PDB entry 1M8W | X-ray diffraction, 2.20 A resolution | chains C and A of the 3 polymer chains in the assembly

Chain C:
Molecule: 8-nt RNA strand
Sequence (8 nucleotides; row label = number of the first residue in the row):
    12 UUGUAUAU

Chain A:
Protein: Pumilio 1
From: Homo sapiens
Notes: fragment: Pumilio-homology domain, Residues 828-1176
UniProt: Q14671 (PUM1_HUMAN); residues 828-1176 here = UniProt positions 828-1176
Chain sequence (349 residues; each row starts with the number of its first residue):
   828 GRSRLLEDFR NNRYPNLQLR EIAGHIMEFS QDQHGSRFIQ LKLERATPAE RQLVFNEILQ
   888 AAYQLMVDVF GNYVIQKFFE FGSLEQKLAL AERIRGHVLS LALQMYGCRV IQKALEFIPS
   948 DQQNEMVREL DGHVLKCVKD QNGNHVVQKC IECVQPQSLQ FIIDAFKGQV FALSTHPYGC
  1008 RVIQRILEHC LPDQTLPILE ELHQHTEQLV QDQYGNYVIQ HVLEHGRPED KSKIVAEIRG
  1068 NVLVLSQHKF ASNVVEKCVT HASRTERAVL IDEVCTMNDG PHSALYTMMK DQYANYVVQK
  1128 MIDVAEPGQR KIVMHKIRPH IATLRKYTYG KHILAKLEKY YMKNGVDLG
Disordered / not traced: 1168-1176
What the authors report for this chain:
  - binding site for the 8-nt RNA strand: Asn899, Gln903
  - binding site for the 8-nt RNA strand (chain C): Asn899, Gln903

How chain C and chain A interact:
Residue-residue contacts (35):
  U13(C) - Gln1119(A)  base contact
  U13(C) - Asn1122(A)  hydrogen bond to the base
  U13(C) - Tyr1123(A)  hydrogen bond to the base
  U13(C) - Gln1126(A)  hydrogen bond to the base
  U13(C) - Tyr1156(A)  base contact
  U13(C) - His1159(A)  stacking on the base
  G14(C) - Lys1076(A)  sugar contact
  G14(C) - Ser1079(A)  hydrogen bond to the base
  G14(C) - Asn1080(A)  hydrogen bond to the base
  G14(C) - Glu1083(A)  hydrogen bond to the base
  G14(C) - Tyr1120(A)  sugar contact
  G14(C) - Tyr1123(A)  stacking on the base
  U15(C) - Gln1040(A)  base contact
  U15(C) - Asn1043(A)  hydrogen bond to the base
  U15(C) - Tyr1044(A)  hydrogen bond to the base
  U15(C) - Gln1047(A)  hydrogen bond to the base
  U15(C) - Lys1076(A)  sugar contact
  U15(C) - Phe1077(A)  base contact
  U15(C) - Asn1080(A)  base contact
  A16(C) - Cys1007(A)  base contact
  A16(C) - Arg1008(A)  hydrogen bond to the base
  A16(C) - Gln1011(A)  hydrogen bond to the base
  A16(C) - Tyr1041(A)  sugar contact
  A16(C) - Tyr1044(A)  stacking on the base
  U17(C) - His972(A)  hydrogen bond to the base
  U17(C) - Gln975(A)  hydrogen bond to the base
  U17(C) - Arg1008(A)  hydrogen bond to the sugar
  A18(C) - Cys935(A)  base contact
  A18(C) - Arg936(A)  base contact
  A18(C) - Gln939(A)  hydrogen bond to the base
  A18(C) - His972(A)  stacking on the base
  U19(C) - Asn899(A)  hydrogen bond to the base
  U19(C) - Tyr900(A)  hydrogen bond to the base
  U19(C) - Gln903(A)  base contact
  U19(C) - Arg936(A)  base contact
Also at the interface, not in a pair above, chain A (32 interface residues in all): Val896, Tyr933, Asn971, Arg1012

Summary:
7 residues of chain C face 32 of chain A across their interface, with 17 hydrogen bonds and 4 aromatic
stacking contacts. Polar contacts include U13(C)-Asn1122(A), U13(C)-Tyr1123(A) and U13(C)-Gln1126(A). From the
paper: a binding site for the 8-nt RNA strand at Asn899(A) and Gln903(A); a binding site for the 8-nt RNA
strand (chain C) at Asn899(A) and Gln903(A).
Here chain C is an 8-nt RNA strand and chain A is Pumilio 1 (Homo sapiens). Entry 1M8W (Crystal structure of
the pumilio-homology domain from human PUMILIO1 in complex with NRE1-19 RNA) was determined by X-ray
diffraction (same publication as 1M8X and 1M8Y).
